Entry 6WQ2 (electron microscopy, 4.00 A resolution); this record covers chains 1 and n of the 36 polymer chains in the assembly.

Chain 1:
Molecule: A-DNA
Organism: Sulfolobus islandicus filamentous virus
Sequence (225 nucleotides; numbered 7 to 231; the number before each row is that of its first residue):
     7 ATATATATAT ATATATATAT ATATATATAT ATATATATAT ATATATATAT ATATATATAT
    67 ATATATATAT ATATATATAT ATATATATAT ATATATATAT ATATATATAT ATATATATAT
   127 ATATATATAT ATATATATAT ATATATATAT ATATATATAT ATATATATAT ATATATATAT
   187 ATATATATAT ATATATATAT ATATATATAT ATATATATAT ATATA

Chain n:
Molecule: Structural protein MCP1
Organism: Sulfolobus islandicus filamentous virus
UniProtKB: Q914J4 (Y036_SIFVH); residues 1-204 here = UniProt positions 1-204
Chain sequence (204 residues; each row starts with the number of its first residue):
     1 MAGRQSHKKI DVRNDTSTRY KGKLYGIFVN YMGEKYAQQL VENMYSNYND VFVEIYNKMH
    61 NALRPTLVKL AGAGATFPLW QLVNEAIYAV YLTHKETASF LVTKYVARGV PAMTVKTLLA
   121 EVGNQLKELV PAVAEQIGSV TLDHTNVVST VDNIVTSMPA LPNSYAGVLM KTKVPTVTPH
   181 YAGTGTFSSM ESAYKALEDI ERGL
Not modelled in the structure: 1-2

Interface between chain 1 and chain n:
Residue-residue contacts - 32 pairs, chain 1 then chain n:
  DA169(1) - Ser164(n)  hydrogen bond to the phosphate
  DT170(1) - Lys95(n)  salt bridge to the phosphate
  DT170(1) - Pro162(n)  phosphate contact
  DT170(1) - Asn163(n)  hydrogen bond to the phosphate
  DT176(1) - Leu24(n)  sugar contact
  DT176(1) - Ile27(n)  phosphate contact
  DA177(1) - Tyr20(n)  sugar contact
  DA177(1) - Ile27(n)  phosphate contact
  DT178(1) - Thr16(n)  phosphate contact
  DT178(1) - Arg19(n)  salt bridge to the phosphate
  DT178(1) - Tyr48(n)  sugar contact
  DA179(1) - Ile10(n)  sugar contact
  DA179(1) - Asp11(n)  phosphate contact
  DA179(1) - Val12(n)  hydrogen bond to the phosphate
  DA179(1) - Arg13(n)  salt bridge to the phosphate
  DA179(1) - Thr16(n)  phosphate contact
  DA179(1) - Arg19(n)  salt bridge to the phosphate
  DT180(1) - Ile10(n)  base contact
  DT180(1) - Asp11(n)  phosphate contact
  DT180(1) - Asn57(n)  phosphate contact
  DT180(1) - His60(n)  salt bridge to the phosphate
  DT180(1) - Arg64(n)  salt bridge to the phosphate
  DT180(1) - Phe77(n)  base contact
  DT180(1) - Trp80(n)  phosphate contact
  DA181(1) - Ile10(n)  phosphate contact
  DA181(1) - Arg64(n)  salt bridge to the phosphate
  DA181(1) - Gly74(n)  phosphate contact
  DA181(1) - Thr76(n)  sugar contact
  DA181(1) - Trp80(n)  sugar contact
  DT182(1) - Gly74(n)  sugar contact
  DT184(1) - Arg4(n)  hydrogen bond to the phosphate
  DA185(1) - Gly3(n)  phosphate contact
Other interface residues (no listed pair), chain n (29 interface residues in all): Gln5, Ser6, Lys23, Phe52, Tyr56, Leu161

Summary:
The interface between chain 1 and chain n involves 11 residues on one side and 29 on the other; the contacts
include 4 hydrogen bonds and 7 salt bridges. Polar pairs include DA169(1)-Ser164(n), DT170(1)-Asn163(n) and
DA179(1)-Val12(n).
Here chain 1 is A-DNA and chain n is Structural protein MCP1, both from Sulfolobus islandicus filamentous
virus. Entry 6WQ2 (Cryo-EM of the S. islandicus filamentous virus, SIFV) was determined by electron
microscopy, deposited together with 6WQ0.
